7Z7X - chains B and C of the 6 polymer chains in the assembly; structure by electron microscopy, 3.30 A resolution.

Chain B (and C):
Protein: Spike glycoprotein, Fibritin
Source organism: Severe acute respiratory syndrome coronavirus 2
Notes: chain C of this document is another copy of the same molecule, construct and numbering; everything in this record applies to it too
UniProt: chimeric construct of P0DTC2, P10104: residues 1-1208 from P0DTC2 (SPIKE_SARS2) positions 1-1208 (same numbers); residues 1211-1238 from P10104 positions 458-485 (UniProt number = residue number - 753)
Chain sequence (1260 residues; row label = number of the first residue in the row):
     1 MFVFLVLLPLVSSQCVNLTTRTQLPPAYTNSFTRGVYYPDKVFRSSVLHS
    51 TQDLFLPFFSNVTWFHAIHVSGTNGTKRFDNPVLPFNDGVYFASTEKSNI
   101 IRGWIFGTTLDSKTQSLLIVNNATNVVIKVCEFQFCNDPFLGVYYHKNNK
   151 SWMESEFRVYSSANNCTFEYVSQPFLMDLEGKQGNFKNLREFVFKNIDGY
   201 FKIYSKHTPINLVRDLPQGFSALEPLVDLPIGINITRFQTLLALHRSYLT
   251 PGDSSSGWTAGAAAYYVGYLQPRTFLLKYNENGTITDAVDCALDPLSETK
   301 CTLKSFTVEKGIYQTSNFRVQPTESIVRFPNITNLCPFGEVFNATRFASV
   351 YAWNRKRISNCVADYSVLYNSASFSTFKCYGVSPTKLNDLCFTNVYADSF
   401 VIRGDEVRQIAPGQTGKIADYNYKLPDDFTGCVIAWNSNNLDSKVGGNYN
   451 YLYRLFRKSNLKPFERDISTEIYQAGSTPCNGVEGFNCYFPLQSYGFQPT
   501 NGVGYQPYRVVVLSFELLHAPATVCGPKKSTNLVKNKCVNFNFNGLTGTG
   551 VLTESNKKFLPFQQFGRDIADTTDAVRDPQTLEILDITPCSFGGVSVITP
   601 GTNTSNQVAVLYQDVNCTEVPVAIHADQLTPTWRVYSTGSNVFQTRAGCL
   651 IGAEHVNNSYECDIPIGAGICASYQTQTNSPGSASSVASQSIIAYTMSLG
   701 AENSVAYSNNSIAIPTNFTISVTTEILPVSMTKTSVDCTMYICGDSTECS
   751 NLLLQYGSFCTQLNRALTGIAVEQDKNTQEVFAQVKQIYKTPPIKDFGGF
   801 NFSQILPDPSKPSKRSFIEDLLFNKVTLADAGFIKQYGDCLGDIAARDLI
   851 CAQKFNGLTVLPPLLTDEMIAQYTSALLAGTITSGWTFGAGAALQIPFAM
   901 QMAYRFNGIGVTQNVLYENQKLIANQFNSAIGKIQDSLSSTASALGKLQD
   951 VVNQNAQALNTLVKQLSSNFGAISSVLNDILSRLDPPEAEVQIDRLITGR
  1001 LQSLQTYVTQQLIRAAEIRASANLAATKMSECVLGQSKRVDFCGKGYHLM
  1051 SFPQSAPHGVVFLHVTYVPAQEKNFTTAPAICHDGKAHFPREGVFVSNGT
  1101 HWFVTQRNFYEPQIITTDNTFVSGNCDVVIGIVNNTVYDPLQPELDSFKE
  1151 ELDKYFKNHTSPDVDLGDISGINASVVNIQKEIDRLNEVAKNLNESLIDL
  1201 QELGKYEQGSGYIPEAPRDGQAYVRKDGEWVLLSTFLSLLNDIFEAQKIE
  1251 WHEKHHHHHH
Disordered / not traced: 1-26, 70-81, 114-115, 144-165, 173-185, 243-262, 621-640, 677-689, 828-854, 1148-1260 (chain C: 1-26, 67-80, 144-164, 173-186, 243-263, 621-640, 677-689, 828-855, 1148-1260)
Disulfide bonds: C131-C166, C291-C301, C336-C361, C379-C432, C391-C525, C480-C488, C538-C590, C617-C649, C662-C671, C738-C760, C743-C749, C1032-C1043, C1082-C1126
Glycans and other covalent adducts: N-acetylglucosamine (NAG) linked to N61, N122, N282, N331, N343, N603, N616, N657, N709, N717, N801, N1074, N1098, N1134
Differences from the reference sequence: engineered mutation G682 (Arg in P0DTC2), S683 (Arg in P0DTC2), S685 (Arg in P0DTC2), P986 (Lys in P0DTC2), P987 (Val in P0DTC2); linker (1209-1210); conflict L1232 (Phe479 in P10104); expression tag (1239-1260)
UniProt features mapped onto this chain:
  - region: N280 to C301 (Putative superantigen), R403 to D405 (Integrin-binding motif), N448 to F456 (Immunodominant HLA epitope recognized by the CD8+), P681, A684 (Putative superantigen), S816 to Y837 (Fusion peptide 1), K835 to F855 (Fusion peptide 2), D1163 to E1202 (Heptad repeat 2)
  - site: R815, S816 (Cleavage)
  - glycosylation: N17 (N-linked (GlcNAc...) (complex) asparagine), N61 (N-linked (GlcNAc...) (hybrid) asparagine), N74 (N-linked (GlcNAc...) (complex) asparagine), N122 (N-linked (GlcNAc...) (hybrid) asparagine), N149 (N-linked (GlcNAc...) (complex) asparagine), N165 (N-linked (GlcNAc...) (complex) asparagine), N234 (N-linked (GlcNAc...) (high mannose) asparagine), N282 (N-linked (GlcNAc...) (complex) asparagine), T323 (O-linked (GalNAc) threonine), S325 (O-linked (HexNAc...) serine), N331 (N-linked (GlcNAc...) (complex) asparagine), N343 (N-linked (GlcNAc...) (complex) asparagine), N603 (N-linked (GlcNAc...) (hybrid) asparagine), N616 (N-linked (GlcNAc...) (complex) asparagine), N657 (N-linked (GlcNAc...) (complex) asparagine), T676 (O-linked (GlcNAc...) threonine), T678 (O-linked (GlcNAc...) threonine), N709 (N-linked (GlcNAc...) (high mannose) asparagine), N717 (N-linked (GlcNAc...) (hybrid) asparagine), N801 (N-linked (GlcNAc...) (hybrid) asparagine) and 6 more in UniProt

Interface between chain B and chain C:
Pairs across the interface (163):
  D40(B) with H519(C); F562(C)
  K41(B) with H519(C), hydrogen bond (side chain-backbone); A520(C); P521(C); F562(C); Q563(C); Q564(C); F565(C)
  V42(B) with Q563(C); F565(C); R567(C)
  F43(B) with K557(C); K558(C); F559(C), hydrophobic; Q563(C); F565(C), hydrogen bond (backbone-backbone); G566(C); R567(C)
  Y200(B) with R357(C); Y396(C), hydrogen bond; E516(C), hydrogen bond; L518(C), hydrophobic
  K202(B) with H519(C), hydrogen bond (side chain-backbone)
  E224(B) with F562(C)
  P225(B) with H519(C); F562(C)
  P230(B) with R357(C), hydrogen bond (backbone-side chain)
  N282(B) with K558(C)
  Y369(B) with T415(C)
  A372(B) with K417(C)
  K378(B) with R408(C)
  G413(B) with P987(C)
  D737(B) with N317(C), hydrogen bond
  M740(B) with N317(C); R319(C); F592(C), hydrophobic
  Q755(B) with S968(C); N969(C), hydrogen bond (backbone-backbone); F970(C), hydrogen bond (backbone-backbone); G971(C)
  Y756(B) with Q965(C), hydrogen bond (backbone-side chain); F970(C)
  G757(B) with Q965(C); S968(C)
  S758(B) with Q965(C), hydrogen bond (backbone-side chain)
  F759(B) with Q965(C); F970(C), hydrophobic; Q1002(C); S1003(C); T1006(C)
  Q762(B) with T961(C); T1006(C)
  T768(B) with Q314(C)
  K786(B) with G700(C)
  Q787(B) with A701(C); N703(C), hydrogen bond
  I788(B) with L699(C), hydrophobic; A701(C), hydrogen bond (backbone-backbone); E702(C); N703(C), hydrogen bond (backbone-backbone)
  Y789(B) with N703(C); V705(C), hydrophobic
  K790(B) with E702(C); N703(C); S704(C); V705(C)
  P792(B) with Y707(C), hydrophobic
  D796(B) with Y707(C), hydrogen bond (backbone-side chain); N709(C)
  F797(B) with Y707(C)
  F855(B) with F592(C)
  G857(B) with F592(C)
  T859(B) with D614(C)
  V860(B) with D614(C)
  L861(B) with Q613(C)
  P863(B) with A668(C), hydrogen bond (backbone-backbone)
  L864(B) with P665(C), hydrophobic; A668(C); G669(C), hydrogen bond (backbone-backbone); M697(C), hydrophobic
  L865(B) with M697(C), hydrophobic; L699(C), hydrophobic
  T866(B) with A668(C); G669(C)
  M869(B) with T696(C); M697(C), hydrophobic; L699(C)
  Q872(B) with L699(C)
  Y873(B) with L699(C)
  T883(B) with V705(C); Y707(C)
  W886(B) with Y1047(C)
  A890(B) with G1046(C); Y1047(C)
  A892(B) with E1072(C)
  L894(B) with A713(C); P715(C); E1072(C)
  Q895(B) with V705(C); A706(C), hydrogen bond (side chain-backbone); S711(C); I712(C); A713(C), hydrogen bond (backbone-backbone); N1074(C), hydrogen bond
  I896(B) with Y707(C)
  P897(B) with Y707(C), hydrophobic; S708(C); N709(C); N710(C); S711(C)
  F898(B) with Y707(C), hydrogen bond (backbone-side chain)
  M900(B) with T1077(C); V1094(C), hydrophobic
  Y904(B) with V1094(C); R1107(C)
  N907(B) with R1107(C)
  Q913(B) with F1089(C); P1090(C), hydrogen bond (side chain-backbone)
  N914(B) with F1089(C); F1121(C); S1123(C), hydrogen bond
  Y917(B) with P1079(C); F1089(C), hydrophobic; V1128(C); V1129(C)
  E918(B) with S1123(C), hydrogen bond; V1128(C)
  V963(B) with A570(C), hydrophobic
  S967(B) with A570(C); D571(C)
  S975(B) with D571(C)
  N978(B) with T547(C)
  L981(B) with K386(C), hydrogen bond (backbone-side chain)
  S982(B) with K386(C); L390(C); T547(C)
  R983(B) with G381(C), hydrogen bond (side chain-backbone); V382(C); S383(C), hydrogen bond (backbone-backbone); L390(C); T430(C)
  L984(B) with G381(C); V382(C); S383(C)
  D985(B) with S383(C), hydrogen bond; P384(C); T385(C)
  D994(B) with R995(C), salt bridge
  Q1005(B) with Q1002(C), hydrogen bond; T1006(C)
  L1012(B) with I1013(C), hydrophobic
  R1019(B) with E1017(C)
  T1027(B) with R1039(C)
  S1030(B) with V1040(C); D1041(C), hydrogen bond
  E1031(B) with R1039(C), salt bridge; V1040(C); F1042(C)
  G1035(B) with V1040(C)
  R1039(B) with R1039(C)
  L1141(B) with L1141(C), hydrophobic
  E1144(B) with L1141(C)
Also at the interface, not in a pair above, chain B (105 interface residues in all): Y38, P39, R44, D228, P412, D427, N437, R765, K776, N856, L858, P862, T887, A893, T912, Q920, K964, L966, V976, D979, L1001, T1009, I1013, L1034, E1111, Q1113
Also at the interface, not in a pair above, chain C (109 interface residues in all): G416, Y505, G545, G548, L560, I569, P589, A647, I666, G667, I670, K947, P986, T1009, V1068, A1078, G1093, V1122, G1124, I1130

Summary:
105 residues of chain B and 109 residues of chain C are in contact, with 30 hydrogen bonds and 2 salt bridges.
Polar pairs include D994(B)-R995(C), E1031(B)-R1039(C) and K41(B)-H519(C). Covalently linked
N-acetylglucosamine: at N61(B), N122(B), N282(B), N331(B), N343(B) and N603(B) and 8 more.
Chain B and chain C are both Spike glycoprotein, Fibritin (Severe acute respiratory syndrome coronavirus 2);
the structure, CRYO-EM STRUCTURE OF SARS-COV-2 SPIKE : H11-H6 nanobody complex, was determined by electron
microscopy together with 7Z1A, 7Z1B, 7Z1C, 7Z1D, 7Z1E, 7Z6V and 4 further entries from the same study.
